Entry 2F8X (X-ray diffraction, 3.25 A resolution); this record covers chains K and M of the 5 polymer chains in the assembly.

[Chain K]
Protein: Neurogenic locus notch homolog protein 1
From: Homo sapiens
Notes: fragment: [Contains: Notch 1 extracellular truncation; Notch 1 intracellular domain]
UniProt: P46531 (NOTC1_HUMAN); residues 1873-2127 here = UniProt positions 1873-2127
Chain sequence (256 residues; numbered 1872 to 2127; the number before each row is that of its first residue):
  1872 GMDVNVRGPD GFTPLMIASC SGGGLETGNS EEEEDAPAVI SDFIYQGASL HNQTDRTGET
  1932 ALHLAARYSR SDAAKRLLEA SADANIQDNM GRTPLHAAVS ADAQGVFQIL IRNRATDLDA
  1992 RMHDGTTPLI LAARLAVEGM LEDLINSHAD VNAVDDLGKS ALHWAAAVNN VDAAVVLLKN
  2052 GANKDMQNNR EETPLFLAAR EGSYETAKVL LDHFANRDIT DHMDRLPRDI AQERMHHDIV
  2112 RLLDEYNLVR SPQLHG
Disordered / not traced: 1872-1883, 1893-1908, 1917-1919, 2121-2127
Sequence notes: cloning artifact (1872)

[Chain M]
Protein: Mastermind-like protein 1
From: Homo sapiens
UniProt: Q92585 (MAML1_HUMAN); numbering as in UniProt (aligned over 13-74)
Chain sequence (63 residues; numbered 12 to 74; the number before each row is that of its first residue):
    12 GLPRHSAVME RLRRRIELCR RHHSTCEARY EAVSPERLEL ERQHTFALHQ RCIQAKAKRA
    72 GKH
Disordered / not traced: 12-15, 71-74
Sequence notes: cloning artifact (12)
UniProt features mapped onto this chain:
  - modified residue: Ser-45 (Phosphoserine)

[Chain K / chain M interface]
Residue-residue contacts (16; chain K residue first):
  Asp-1973(K) / Arg-22(M)  salt bridge
  Asp-1973(K) / Arg-26(M)  salt bridge
  Gln-1975(K) / Arg-22(M)  hydrogen bond
  Leu-2006(K) / Arg-26(M)
  Ala-2007(K) / Arg-26(M)
  Ala-2007(K) / Leu-29(M)  hydrophobic
  Val-2008(K) / Arg-26(M)
  Glu-2009(K) / Arg-22(M)  hydrogen bond (backbone-side chain)
  Glu-2009(K) / Arg-25(M)  salt bridge
  Val-2039(K) / His-33(M)
  Gly-2073(K) / Arg-40(M)  hydrogen bond (backbone-side chain)
  Met-2106(K) / Val-44(M)  hydrophobic
  Met-2106(K) / Glu-47(M)
  Met-2106(K) / Arg-48(M)
  His-2108(K) / Glu-47(M)  salt bridge
  Asp-2109(K) / Arg-40(M)  salt bridge
Other interface residues (no listed pair), chain K (16 interface residues in all): Ser-2074, Tyr-2075, Arg-2105, His-2107, Ile-2110
Other interface residues (no listed pair), chain M (10 interface residues in all): Cys-30
From the paper, about this interface:
  - residue pairs: Asp-1973(K)/Arg-22(M) (salt bridge), Gln-1975(K)/Arg-22(M), Ala-2007(K)/Leu-29(M) (hydrophobic contact), Glu-2009(K)/Arg-25(M) (salt bridge), Glu-2009(K)/Arg-22(M) (backbone contact), Met-2106(K)/Val-44(M), Asp-2109(K)/Arg-40(M) (hydrogen bond), Glu-47(M)/Met-2106(K) (hydrophobic contact), Arg-48(M)/Met-2106(K) (hydrophobic contact)

[Summary]
Chain K and chain M form an interface of 16 and 10 residues respectively; the contacts include 3 hydrogen
bonds and 5 salt bridges. Polar pairs include Asp-1973(K)/Arg-22(M), Asp-1973(K)/Arg-26(M) and
Glu-2009(K)/Arg-25(M). The authors report salt bridges between Asp-1973(K) and Arg-22(M) and Glu-2009(K) and
Arg-25(M); contacts between Gln-1975(K) and Arg-22(M) and Met-2106(K) and Val-44(M); hydrophobic contacts
between Ala-2007(K) and Leu-29(M), Glu-47(M) and Met-2106(K) and Arg-48(M) and Met-2106(K).
Here chain K is Neurogenic locus notch homolog protein 1 and chain M is Mastermind-like protein 1, both from
Homo sapiens. Entry 2F8X (Crystal structure of activated Notch, CSL and MAML on HES-1 promoter DNA sequence)
was determined by X-ray diffraction (same publication as 2F8Y).
